8UA0 - chains C and G of the 7 polymer chains in the assembly; structure by electron microscopy, 3.50 A resolution.

[Chain C]
Molecule: Cell division control protein 48
Source organism: Saccharomyces cerevisiae
Notes: EC 3.6.4.6
UniProt: P25694 (CDC48_YEAST); numbering as in UniProt (aligned over 1-835)
Chain sequence (835 residues; each row starts with the number of its first residue):
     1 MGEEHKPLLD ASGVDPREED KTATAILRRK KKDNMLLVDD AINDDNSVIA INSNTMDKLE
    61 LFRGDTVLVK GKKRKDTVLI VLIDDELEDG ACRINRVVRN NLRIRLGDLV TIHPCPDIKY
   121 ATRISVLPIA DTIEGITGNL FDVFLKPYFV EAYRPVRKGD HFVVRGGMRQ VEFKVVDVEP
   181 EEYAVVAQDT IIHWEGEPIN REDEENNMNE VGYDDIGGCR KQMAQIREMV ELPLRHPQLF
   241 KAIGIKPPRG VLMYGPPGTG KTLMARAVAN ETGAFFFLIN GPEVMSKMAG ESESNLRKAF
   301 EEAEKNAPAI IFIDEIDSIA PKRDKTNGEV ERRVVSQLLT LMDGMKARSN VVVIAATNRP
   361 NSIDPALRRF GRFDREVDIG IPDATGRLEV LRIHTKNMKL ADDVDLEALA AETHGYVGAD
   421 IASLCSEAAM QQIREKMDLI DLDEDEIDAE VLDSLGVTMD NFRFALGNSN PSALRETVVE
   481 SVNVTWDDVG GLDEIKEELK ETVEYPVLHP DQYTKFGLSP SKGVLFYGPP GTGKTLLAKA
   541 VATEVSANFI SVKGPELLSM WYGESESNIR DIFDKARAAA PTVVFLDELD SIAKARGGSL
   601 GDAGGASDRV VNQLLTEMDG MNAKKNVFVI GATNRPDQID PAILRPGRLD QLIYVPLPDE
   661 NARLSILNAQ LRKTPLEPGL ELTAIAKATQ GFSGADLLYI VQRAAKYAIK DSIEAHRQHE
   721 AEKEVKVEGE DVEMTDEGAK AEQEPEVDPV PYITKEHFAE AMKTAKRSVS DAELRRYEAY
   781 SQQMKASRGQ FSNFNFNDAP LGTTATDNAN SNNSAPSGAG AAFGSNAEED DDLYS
Disordered / not traced: 1-199, 723-747, 797-835
Metal / ion sites: Mg2+ site 1: Thr262 (together with 08T); Mg2+ site 2: Thr535 (together with 08T)
Residues lining bound ligands:
  - 08T ([[[(2R,3S,4R,5R)-5-(6-aminopurin-9-yl)-3,4-bis(oxidanyl)oxolan-2-yl]methoxy-oxidanyl-phosphoryl]oxy-oxidanyl-phosphoryl]oxy-tris(fluoranyl)beryllium), molecule 1: Asp215, Ile216, Gly217, Gly218, Pro257, Gly258, Thr259, Gly260, Lys261, Thr262, Leu263, Arg266, Glu315, Asn358, Val390, His394, Val417, Gly418, Ala419, Ala422
  - 08T, molecule 2: Asp343, Arg369, Arg372
  - 08T, molecule 3: Asp488, Val489, Gly490, Pro529, Pro530, Gly531, Thr532, Gly533, Lys534, Thr535, Leu536, Lys539, Glu588, Ile666, Gln670, Gly694, Ala695, Leu698
  - 08T, molecule 4: Leu615, Asp619, Ala642, Arg645, Arg648
UniProt features mapped onto this chain:
  - binding site (ATP): Pro257 to Leu263, Asn358, His394, Gly531 to Leu536
  - modified residue: Ser472 (Phosphoserine), Ser519 (Phosphoserine), Thr735 (Phosphothreonine), Ser770 (Phosphoserine)
  - cross-link (Glycyl lysine isopeptide (Lys-Gly)): Lys305 (interchain with G-Cter in ubiquitin), Lys322 (interchain with G-Cter in ubiquitin), Lys346 (interchain with G-Cter in ubiquitin), Lys522 (interchain with G-Cter in ubiquitin), Lys539 (interchain with G-Cter in ubiquitin), Lys594 (interchain with G-Cter in ubiquitin), Lys673 (interchain with G-Cter in ubiquitin)
  - mutagenesis: Lys261 (K261A: Moderate reduction in growth rate; K261T: Probable loss of ATP binding. Complete loss of catalytic activity), Glu315 (E315A: Moderate reduction in growth rate; E315D: Severe loss of catalytic activity without affecting cooperativity between the 2 ATP-binding regions. Slight reduction in growth rate ...), Asn358 (N358A: Slight reduction in growth rate. Restores cell growth; when associated with Q-315), Arg369 (R369A: No effect on growth rate. Restores cell growth; when associated with Q-315), Pro471 (P471A/S: Restores cell growth; when associated with Q-315), Arg475 (R475H: Restores cell growth; when associated with Q-315), Lys534 (K534A/T: Severe loss of catalytic activity. Lethal), Glu588 (E588D: Moderate reduction in growth rate; E588Q: Lethal), Arg645 (R645A: Lethal)
What the authors report for this chain:
  - catalytic residues: Glu315, Arg369, Arg372, Glu588, Arg645, Arg648 (citing earlier work)

[Chain G]
Molecule: Substrate
Source organism: Saccharomyces cerevisiae
Chain sequence (22 residues; numbered 1 to 22; the number before each row is that of its first residue):
     1 AAAAAAAAAA AAAVAVAVAV AA

[How chain C and chain G interact]
Contacting residue pairs - 19 pairs, chain C then chain G:
  Lys287(C) - Ala6(G)
  Met288(C) - Ala4(G)
  Met288(C) - Ala5(G)  hydrophobic
  Ala289(C) - Ala4(G)
  Ala289(C) - Ala6(G)  hydrophobic
  Gly328(C) - Ala8(G)
  Met560(C) - Ala17(G)
  Met560(C) - Val18(G)  hydrogen bond (backbone-backbone)
  Trp561(C) - Ala15(G)  hydrophobic
  Trp561(C) - Val16(G)
  Trp561(C) - Ala17(G)  hydrophobic
  Trp561(C) - Val18(G)
  Tyr562(C) - Val16(G)
  Tyr562(C) - Val18(G)  hydrophobic
  Ala603(C) - Val18(G)
  Ala603(C) - Ala19(G)
  Ala603(C) - Val20(G)  hydrophobic
  Gly604(C) - Val18(G)
  Gly604(C) - Ala19(G)
Other interface residues (no listed pair), chain G (11 interface residues in all): Ala3

[Summary]
Chain C and chain G form an interface of 9 and 11 residues respectively; the contacts include 1 hydrogen bond.
The hydrogen-bonded pair Met560(C)-Val18(G) is a backbone contact. Chain C binds 4 copies of compound 08T.
From the paper: catalytic residues Glu315(C), Arg369(C) and Arg372(C) among others.
Here chain C is Cell division control protein 48 and chain G is Substrate, both from Saccharomyces cerevisiae.
Entry 8UA0 (Cdc48-Shp1 unfolding native substrate, Class 8) was determined by electron microscopy, deposited
together with 8U7T, 8U8I, 8U9C, 8U9P, 8U9Q, 8U9Z and 3 further entries.
